Entry 6MML (electron microscopy, 7.14 A resolution (low resolution: residue-level contacts below are approximate; hydrogen-bond / salt-bridge calls are withheld)); this record covers chains B and D of the 4 polymer chains in the assembly.

# Chain B (and D)
Name: Glutamate receptor ionotropic, NMDA 2A
From: Rattus norvegicus
Notes: chain D of this document is another copy of the same molecule, construct and numbering; everything in this record applies to it too
UniProt: Q00959 (NMDE1_RAT); residues 1-837 here = UniProt positions 1-837
Chain sequence (837 residues; each row starts with the number of its first residue):
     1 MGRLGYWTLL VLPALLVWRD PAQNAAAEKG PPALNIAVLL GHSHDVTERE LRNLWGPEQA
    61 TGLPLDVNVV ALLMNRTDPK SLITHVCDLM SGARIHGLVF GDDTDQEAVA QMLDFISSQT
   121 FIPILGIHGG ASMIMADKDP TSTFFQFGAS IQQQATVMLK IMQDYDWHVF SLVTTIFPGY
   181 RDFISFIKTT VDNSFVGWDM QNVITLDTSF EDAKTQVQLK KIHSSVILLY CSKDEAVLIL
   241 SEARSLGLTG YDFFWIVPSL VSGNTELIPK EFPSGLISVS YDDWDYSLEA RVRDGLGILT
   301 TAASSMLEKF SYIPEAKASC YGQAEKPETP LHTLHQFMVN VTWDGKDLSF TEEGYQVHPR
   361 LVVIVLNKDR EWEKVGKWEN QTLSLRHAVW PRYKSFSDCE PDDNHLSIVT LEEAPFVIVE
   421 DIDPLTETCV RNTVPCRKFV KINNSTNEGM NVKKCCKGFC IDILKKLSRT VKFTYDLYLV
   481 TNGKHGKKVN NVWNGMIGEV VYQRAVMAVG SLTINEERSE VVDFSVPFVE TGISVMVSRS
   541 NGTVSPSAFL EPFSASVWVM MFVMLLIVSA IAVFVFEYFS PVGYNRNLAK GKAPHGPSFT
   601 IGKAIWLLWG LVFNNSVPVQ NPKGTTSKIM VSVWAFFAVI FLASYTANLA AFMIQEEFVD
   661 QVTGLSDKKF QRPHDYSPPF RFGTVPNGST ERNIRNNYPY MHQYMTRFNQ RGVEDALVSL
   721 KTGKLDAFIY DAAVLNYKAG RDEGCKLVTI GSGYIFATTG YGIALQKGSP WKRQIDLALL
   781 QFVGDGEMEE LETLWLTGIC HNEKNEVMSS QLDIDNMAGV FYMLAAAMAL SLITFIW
Unresolved in the structure: 1-33, 324-329, 539-554, 580-597, 801-808 (chain D: 1-33, 324-329, 539-554, 580-597, 801-810)
Construct notes: conflict Thr758 (Ser in Q00959)
Disulfides: Cys87-Cys320, Cys429-Cys455, Cys745-Cys800
Covalent attachments: N-acetylglucosamine (NAG) linked to Asn75, Asn340, Asn380, Asn443, Asn444, Asn687

# Chain B / chain D interface
Contacting residue pairs (13; chain B residue first):
  Asp212(B) with Gln216(D); Lys220(D); Ser245(D)
  Ala213(B) with Ser245(D)
  Gln216(B) with Lys220(D); Leu246(D)
  Lys220(B) with Ile222(D); Leu248(D)
  Glu242(B) with Lys220(D)
  Ser245(B) with Val217(D); Lys220(D)
  Leu246(B) with Lys220(D)
  Asn614(B) with Asn614(D)
Other interface residues (no listed pair), chain B (10 interface residues in all): Val217, Leu611
Other interface residues (no listed pair), chain D (11 interface residues in all): Leu219, Gly247, Ser616

# In short
10 residues of chain B and 11 residues of chain D are in contact. Covalently linked N-acetylglucosamine: at
Asn75(B), Asn340(B), Asn380(B), Asn443(B), Asn444(B) and Asn687(B).
Both chains are Glutamate receptor ionotropic, NMDA 2A (Rattus norvegicus). Entry 6MML (Diheteromeric NMDA
receptor GluN1/GluN2A in the '2-Knuckle-Asymmetric' conformation, in complex with glycine and glutamate, in
the ...) was determined by electron microscopy together with 6MM9, 6MMA, 6MMB, 6MMG, 6MMH, 6MMI and 12 further
entries from the same study.
